Entry 2FK0 (X-ray diffraction, 2.95 A resolution); this record covers chains B and C of the 6 polymer chains in the assembly.

== Chain B ==
Name: hemagglutinin
From: Influenza A virus (A/Viet Nam/1203/2004(H5N1))
Notes: fragment: membrane fusion domain, ha2
Sequence (181 residues; numbered 1 to 181; the number before each row is that of its first residue):
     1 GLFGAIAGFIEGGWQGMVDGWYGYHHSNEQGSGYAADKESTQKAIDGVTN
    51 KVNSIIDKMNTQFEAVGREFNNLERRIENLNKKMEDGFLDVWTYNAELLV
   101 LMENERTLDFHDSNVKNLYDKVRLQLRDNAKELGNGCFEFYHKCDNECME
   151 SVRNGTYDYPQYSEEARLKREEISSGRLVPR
Unresolved in the structure: 176-181
Differences from the reference sequence: cloning artifact (175-181)
Disulfides: Cys-144/Cys-148

== Chain C ==
Name: hemagglutinin
From: Influenza A virus (A/Viet Nam/1203/2004(H5N1))
Notes: fragment: receptor binding domain, ha14
Sequence (334 residues; each row starts with the number of its first residue; note: 2 numbers in that range are skipped by the numbering (no residue carries them; nothing is unmodelled there); a row labelled like 125A-125B holds insertion residues (125A, then the next letters in order)):
     7 ADPGDQICIGYHA
   19A N
    20 NSTEQVDTI
    31 MEKNV
   35A T
    36 VTHAQDILEKKHNGKLCD
   53A L
    54 DGVKPLILRDCSVAGWLLGNPMCDEFINV
   82A P
    83 EWSYIVEKANPVND
   96A L
    97 CYPGDFNDYEELKHLLSRINHFEKIQIIP
125A-125B KS
   126 SWSSHEAS
  133A L
   134 GVSSACPYQGKSSFFRNVVWLIKKNSTYPTIKRSYNNTNQEDLLVLWGIH
   184 HPNDAAEQTKLYQNPTTYISVGTSTLNQRLVPRIATRSKVNGQSGRMEFF
   234 WTILKPNDAINFESNGNFIAPEYAYKIVKKG
  264A D
   265 STIMKSELEYGNCNTKCQTPMGAINSSMPFHNIHPLTIGECPKYVKSNRL
   315 VLATGLRNSPQRERRRKKR
Unresolved in the structure: 7-9, 325-333
Differences from the reference sequence: cloning artifact (7-10)
Disulfides: Cys-52/Cys-277, Cys-64/Cys-76, Cys-97/Cys-139, Cys-281/Cys-305
Covalently attached groups: N-acetylglucosamine (NAG) linked to Asn-34, Asn-169
Reported in the primary citation:
  - mutagenesis - E190D, Q226L/G228S: decreased binding to 02-3 sialosides
  - mutagenesis - E190D: unchanged binding to sulfated glycans
  - mutagenesis - E190D/G225D: abolished binding to glycan microarray
  - mutagenesis - Q226L/G228S, G228S: increased binding to 02-6 biantennary glycan
  - mutagenesis - Q226L: decreased binding to o.2-3
  - mutagenesis - S227N: increased binding to branched 02-3 fucosylated glycans
  - mutagenesis - R216E: decreased expression
  - mutagenesis - S221P: decreased binding to branched fucosylated sialosides
  - binding site for N-acetylglucosamine: Ser-221 to Gly-228

== Interface between chain B and chain C ==
Residue-residue contacts (8):
  Gly-47(B) / Met-31(C)
  Asn-50(B) / Ile-28(C)
  Asn-50(B) / Met-31(C)  hydrogen bond (side chain-backbone)
  Asn-50(B) / Lys-33(C)
  Lys-51(B) / Ile-28(C)  hydrogen bond (backbone-backbone)
  Ser-54(B) / Ile-28(C)  hydrogen bond (side chain-backbone)
  Thr-61(B) / Lys-310(C)
  Phe-110(B) / Met-31(C)  hydrophobic
Other interface residues (no listed pair), chain B (8 interface residues in all): Asp-46, Glu-103
Other interface residues (no listed pair), chain C (5 interface residues in all): Glu-32

== In short ==
The interface between chain B and chain C involves 8 residues on one side and 5 on the other, with 3 hydrogen
bonds. Polar pairs include Asn-50(B)/Met-31(C), Ser-54(B)/Ile-28(C) and Lys-51(B)/Ile-28(C). From the paper: a
binding site for N-acetylglucosamine at Ser-221(C); E190D and Q226L/G228S of chain C reduce binding to 02-3
sialosides; 8 substitutions were tested in all.
Chain B is hemagglutinin and chain C is hemagglutinin, both from Influenza A virus (A/Viet
Nam/1203/2004(H5N1)); the structure, Crystal Structure of a H5N1 influenza virus hemagglutinin, was determined
by X-ray diffraction.
